PDB entry 8EMY | X-ray diffraction, 1.70 A resolution | chains B and F of the 12 polymer chains in the assembly

Chain B (and F):
Molecule: GII.4 P domain
Notes: chain F of this document is another copy of the same molecule, construct and numbering; everything in this record applies to it too
UniProtKB: K4LM89 (K4LM89_9CALI); numbering as in UniProt (aligned over 224-530)
Chain sequence (307 residues; each row starts with the number of its first residue):
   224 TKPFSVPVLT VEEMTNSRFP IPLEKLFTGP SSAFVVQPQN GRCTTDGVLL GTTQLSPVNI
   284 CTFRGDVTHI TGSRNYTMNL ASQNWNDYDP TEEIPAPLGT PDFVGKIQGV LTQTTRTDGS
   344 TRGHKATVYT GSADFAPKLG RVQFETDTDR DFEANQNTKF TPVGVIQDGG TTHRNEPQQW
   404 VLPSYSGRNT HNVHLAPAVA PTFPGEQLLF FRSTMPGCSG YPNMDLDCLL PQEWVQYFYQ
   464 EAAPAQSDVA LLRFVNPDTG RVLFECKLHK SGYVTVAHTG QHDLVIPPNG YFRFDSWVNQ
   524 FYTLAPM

Interface between chain B and chain F:
Pairs across the interface (23; chain B residue first):
  S255(B) with V258(F); A421(F)
  A256(B) with V258(F); A421(F), hydrophobic
  F257(B) with V258(F), hydrophobic
  V258(B) with S255(F); A256(F); F257(F), hydrophobic
  A421(B) with S255(F); A256(F), hydrophobic
  P424(B) with P424(F)
  T425(B) with T425(F); F426(F), hydrogen bond (backbone-backbone); P427(F)
  F426(B) with T425(F), hydrogen bond (backbone-backbone); F524(F), hydrophobic
  P427(B) with T425(F); F426(F); Q523(F); F524(F), hydrophobic
  Q523(B) with P427(F)
  F524(B) with F426(F), hydrophobic; P427(F), hydrophobic
Interface residues without a listed pair, chain B (14 interface residues in all): Q260, A423, T526
Interface residues without a listed pair, chain F (14 interface residues in all): Q260, A423, T526

Overview:
Chain B and chain F each contribute 14 residues to their interface, with 2 hydrogen bonds. The hydrogen-bonded
pair T425(B)-F426(F) is a backbone contact.
Both chains are GII.4 P domain. Entry 8EMY (Structure of GII.4 norovirus in complex with Nanobody 82) was
determined by X-ray diffraction, deposited together with 8EMZ, 8EN0, 8EN1, 8EN2, 8EN3, 8EN4, 8EN5 and 8EN6.
